6IFW - chain A; structure by X-ray diffraction, 2.95 A resolution.

# Chain A
Molecule: Ribosomal RNA small subunit methyltransferase A
From: Bacillus subtilis (strain 168)
Notes: EC 2.1.1.182
UniProt: P37468 (RSMA_BACSU); residues 9-274 here correspond to UniProt positions 27-292 (UniProt number = residue number + 18)
Sequence (274 residues; each row starts with the number of its first residue):
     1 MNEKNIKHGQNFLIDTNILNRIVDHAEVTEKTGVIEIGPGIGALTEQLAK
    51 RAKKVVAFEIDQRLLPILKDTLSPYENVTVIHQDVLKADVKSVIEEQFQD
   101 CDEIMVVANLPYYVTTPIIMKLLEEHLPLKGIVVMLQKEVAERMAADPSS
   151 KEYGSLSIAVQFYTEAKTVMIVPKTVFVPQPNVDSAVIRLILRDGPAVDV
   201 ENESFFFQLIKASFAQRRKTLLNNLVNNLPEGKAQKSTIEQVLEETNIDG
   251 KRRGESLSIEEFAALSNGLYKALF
Unresolved in the structure: 1-10
Differences from the reference sequence: expression tag (1-8)
Swiss-Prot annotation at these positions:
  - binding site (S-adenosyl-L-methionine): N11, L13, G38, E59, D84, N109

# Overview
UniProt lists 6 S-adenosyl-L-methionine-binding residues.
Chain A is Ribosomal RNA small subunit methyltransferase A (Bacillus subtilis (strain 168)); the structure,
crystal structure of chimeric construct of KsgA with loop 1 from erm, was determined by X-ray diffraction,
deposited together with 6IFX, 6IFS, 6IFT and 6IFV.
